Entry 2F16 (X-ray diffraction, 2.80 A resolution); this record covers chains E and F of the 28 polymer chains in the assembly.

[Chain E]
Protein: Proteasome component PRE5
Source organism: Saccharomyces cerevisiae
Notes: EC 3.4.25.1
UniProtKB: P40302 (PSA1_YEAST); the construct has insertions or renumbered stretches relative to UniProt, so the offset changes along the chain: 4-60 = UniProt 2-58; 63-180 = UniProt 59-176; 183-204 = UniProt 183-204; 210-233 = UniProt 211-234
Chain sequence (233 residues; row label = number of the first residue in the row; note: 7 numbers in that range are skipped by the numbering (no residue carries them; nothing is unmodelled there); a row labelled like 18A-18F holds insertion residues (18A, then the next letters in order)):
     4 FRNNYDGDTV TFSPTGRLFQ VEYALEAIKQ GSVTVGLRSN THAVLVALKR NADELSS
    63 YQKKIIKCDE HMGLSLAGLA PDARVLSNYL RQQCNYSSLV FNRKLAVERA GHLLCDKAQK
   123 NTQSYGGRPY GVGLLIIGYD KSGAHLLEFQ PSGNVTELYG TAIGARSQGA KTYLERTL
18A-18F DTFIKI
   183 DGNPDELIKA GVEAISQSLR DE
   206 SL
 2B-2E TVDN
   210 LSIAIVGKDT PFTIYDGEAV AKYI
UniProt features mapped onto this chain:
  - modified residue: Ser16 (Phosphoserine)
  - cross-link: Lys191 (Glycyl lysine isopeptide (Lys-Gly) (interchain with G-Cter in ubiquitin))

[Chain F]
Protein: Proteasome component C1
Source organism: Saccharomyces cerevisiae
Notes: EC 3.4.25.1
UniProtKB: P21242 (PSA3_YEAST); the construct lacks a stretch of the UniProt sequence and is renumbered around it, so the offset changes along the chain: 5-180 = UniProt 4-179; 184-199 = UniProt 186-201; 201-206 = UniProt 202-207; 207-218 = UniProt 210-221; 1 more segments
Chain sequence (244 residues; row label = number of the first residue in the row; note: 4 numbers in that range are skipped by the numbering (no residue carries them; nothing is unmodelled there); a row labelled like 18A-18F holds insertion residues (18A, then the next letters in order)):
     5 GTGYDLSNSV FSPDGRNFQV EYAVKAVENG TTSIGIKCND GVVFAVEKLI TSKLLVPQKN
    65 VKIQVVDRHI GCVYSGLIPD GRHLVNRGRE EAASFKKLYK TPIPIPAFAD RLGQYVQAHT
   125 LYNSVRPFGV STIFGGVDKN GAHLYMLEPS GSYWGYKGAA TGKGRQSAKA ELEKLV
18A-18F DHHPEG
   184 LSAREAVKQA AKIIYL
   201 AHEDNK
20B-20C EK
   207 DFELEISWCS LS
21A-21C ETN
   219 GLHKFVKGDL LQEAIDFAQK EIN

[Interface between chain E and chain F]
Pairs across the interface (61; chain E residue first):
  Asn7(E) with Leu10(F)
  Tyr8(E) with Asp9(F), hydrogen bond; Leu10(F), hydrophobic
  Thr12(E) with Arg130(F)
  Val13(E) with Ser128(F); Val129(F); Arg130(F)
  Thr14(E) with Leu10(F); Gln23(F)
  Phe15(E) with Gln23(F), hydrogen bond (backbone-side chain); Tyr26(F); Ala27(F), hydrophobic; Arg130(F); Pro131(F)
  Ser16(E) with Tyr26(F)
  Pro17(E) with Tyr26(F), hydrophobic; Lys29(F)
  Thr18(E) with Lys29(F)
  Gly19(E) with Tyr26(F); Ala30(F)
  Leu21(E) with Leu81(F), hydrophobic; Arg130(F)
  Arg41(E) with Val60(F)
  His114(E) with Arg86(F)
  Cys117(E) with Arg86(F)
  Asp118(E) with Arg86(F), salt bridge; Asn90(F)
  Gln121(E) with Pro83(F); Asp84(F); His87(F), hydrogen bond
  Thr124(E) with Arg130(F), hydrogen bond (backbone-side chain)
  Gln125(E) with His87(F); His123(F); Val129(F); Arg130(F), hydrogen bond (backbone-backbone); Phe132(F)
  Ser126(E) with Ser128(F)
  Tyr127(E) with Ser128(F), hydrogen bond (backbone-backbone)
  Ser154(E) with Pro83(F)
  Gly155(E) with Pro83(F)
  Asn156(E) with Pro83(F)
  Thr158(E) with Asn64(F)
  Glu159(E) with Leu59(F); Val60(F), hydrogen bond (backbone-backbone); Lys63(F); Asn64(F), hydrogen bond (backbone-side chain)
  Leu160(E) with Leu58(F); Leu59(F), hydrophobic; Val60(F)
  Tyr161(E) with Lys57(F); Leu58(F), hydrogen bond (backbone-backbone); Leu59(F); Val60(F), hydrophobic; Pro61(F)
  Gly162(E) with Leu58(F)
  Lys173(E) with Leu58(F)
  Leu176(E) with Leu58(F)
  Glu177(E) with Ser56(F), hydrogen bond; Lys57(F); Leu58(F)
  Leu180(E) with Lys57(F)
Other interface residues (no listed pair), chain E (33 interface residues in all): Val157
Other interface residues (no listed pair), chain F (30 interface residues in all): Ile82, Asn127, Gly133

[In short]
Chain E and chain F form an interface of 33 and 30 residues respectively, with 10 hydrogen bonds and 1 salt
bridge. Among the polar pairs are Asp118(E)-Arg86(F), Tyr8(E)-Asp9(F) and Phe15(E)-Gln23(F).
Chain E is Proteasome component PRE5 and chain F is Proteasome component C1, both from Saccharomyces
cerevisiae; the structure, Crystal structure of the yeast 20S proteasome in complex with bortezomib, was
determined by X-ray diffraction.
